5AAE - chain A; structure by X-ray diffraction, 3.11 A resolution.

[Chain A]
Name: Aurora kinase A
Organism: Homo sapiens
Notes: EC 2.7.11.1; fragment: kinase domain
Reference sequence: O14965 (AURKA_HUMAN); residue numbers follow UniProt; this construct covers 122-403
Amino-acid sequence (285 residues; each row starts with the number of its first residue):
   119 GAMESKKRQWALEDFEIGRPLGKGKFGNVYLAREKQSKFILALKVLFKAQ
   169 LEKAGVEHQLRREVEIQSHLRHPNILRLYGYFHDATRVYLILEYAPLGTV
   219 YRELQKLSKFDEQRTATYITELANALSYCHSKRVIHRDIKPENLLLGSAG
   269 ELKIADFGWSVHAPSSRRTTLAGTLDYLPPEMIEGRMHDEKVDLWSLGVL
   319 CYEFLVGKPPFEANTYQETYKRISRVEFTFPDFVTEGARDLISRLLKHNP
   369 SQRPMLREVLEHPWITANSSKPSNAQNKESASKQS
Not modelled in the structure: 119-125, 280-290, 389-403
Construct notes: expression tag (119-121); engineered mutation Ala-290 (Cys in O14965), Ala-393 (Cys in O14965)
Ligand contacts: 7HD (3-((4-(6-chloro-2-(1,3-dimethyl-1H-pyrazol-4-yl)-3H-imidazo[4,5-b]pyridin-7-yl)-1H-pyrazol-1-yl)methyl)-5-methylisoxazole): Arg-137, Leu-139, Gly-140, Lys-141, Gly-142, Lys-143, Gly-145, Asn-146, Val-147, Ala-160, Lys-162, Leu-164, Leu-194, Leu-210, Glu-211, Tyr-212, Ala-213, Pro-214, Leu-215, Gly-216, Leu-263
What the authors report for this chain:
  - specificity-determining residues: Thr-217 (from molecular simulation)

[Overview]
Ligands of chain A: compound 7HD. The paper reports the specificity determinant Thr-217.
Chain A is Aurora kinase A (Homo sapiens); the structure, Aurora A kinase bound to an imidazopyridine
inhibitor (14d), was determined by X-ray diffraction, deposited together with 5AAD, 5AAF and 5AAG.
